5FJ4 - chains A and D of the 4 polymer chains in the assembly; structure by X-ray diffraction, 2.95 A resolution.

[Chain A]
Name: U1 small nuclear ribonucleoprotein A
From: Homo sapiens
Notes: fragment: rrm 1 domain
UniProtKB: P09012 (SNRPA_HUMAN); residues 1-102 here = UniProt positions 1-102
Chain sequence (102 residues; numbered 1 to 102; the number before each row is that of its first residue):
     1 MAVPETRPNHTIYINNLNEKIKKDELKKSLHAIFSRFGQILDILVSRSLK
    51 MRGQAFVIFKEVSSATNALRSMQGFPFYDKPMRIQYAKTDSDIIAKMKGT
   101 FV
Disordered / not traced: 1-5
Construct notes: conflict His-31 (Tyr in P09012), Arg-36 (Gln in P09012)
Curated features (UniProtKB/Swiss-Prot):
  - modified residue: Ala-2 (N-acetylalanine), Lys-60 (N6-acetyllysine)
  - mutagenesis: Thr-11 (T11V: Abolishes RNA binding), Tyr-13 (Y13F: Substantially reduces RNA binding), Asn-15 (N15V: Abolishes RNA binding), Asn-16 (N16V: Substantially reduces RNA binding), Arg-52 (R52Q: Abolishes RNA binding)

[Chain D]
Molecule: Hmkt-7
Notes: fragment: kink turn motif
Sequence (35 nucleotides; numbered 1 to 35; the number before each row is that of its first residue):
     1 GAGGGAGCGCCAUUGCACUCCGGUGCGAAGAACUC

[How chain A and chain D interact]
Pairs across the interface (44; chain A residue first):
  Tyr-13(A) with G15(D), hydrogen bond to the base; C16(D), stacking on the base
  Asn-15(A) with U14(D), base contact; G15(D), hydrogen bond to the base
  Asn-16(A) with U14(D), hydrogen bond to the base; G15(D), hydrogen bond to the base
  Glu-19(A) with U13(D), hydrogen bond to the base; G15(D), hydrogen bond to the base
  Lys-20(A) with G9(D), salt bridge to the phosphate; C10(D), salt bridge to the phosphate
  Leu-44(A) with A17(D), base contact; C18(D), base contact
  Ser-46(A) with C21(D), hydrogen bond to the phosphate
  Ser-48(A) with C21(D), phosphate contact; G22(D), phosphate contact
  Leu-49(A) with A12(D), base contact; G22(D), hydrogen bond to the phosphate
  Lys-50(A) with G15(D), hydrogen bond to the sugar
  Met-51(A) with G15(D), sugar contact; C16(D), sugar contact; A17(D), sugar contact
  Arg-52(A) with A12(D), hydrogen bond to the base; U13(D), base contact; G15(D), hydrogen bond to the base; G22(D), hydrogen bond to the base
  Gly-53(A) with G15(D), base contact
  Gln-54(A) with G15(D), base contact; C16(D), sugar contact
  Phe-56(A) with C16(D), sugar contact; A17(D), stacking on the base
  Lys-80(A) with U14(D), hydrogen bond to the base
  Arg-83(A) with U14(D), base contact
  Gln-85(A) with C16(D), base contact
  Tyr-86(A) with C16(D), hydrogen bond to the base
  Ala-87(A) with C16(D), base contact
  Lys-88(A) with C16(D), hydrogen bond to the base
  Thr-89(A) with A17(D), hydrogen bond to the base; C18(D), base contact
  Asp-90(A) with A17(D), base contact; C18(D), hydrogen bond to the base
  Ser-91(A) with A17(D), hydrogen bond to the base; C18(D), base contact
  Asp-92(A) with C18(D), hydrogen bond to the base; U19(D), phosphate contact
Interface residues without a listed pair, chain A (26 interface residues in all): Leu-17

[In short]
Chain A and chain D form an interface of 26 and 12 residues respectively, with 19 hydrogen bonds, 2 salt
bridges and 2 aromatic stacking contacts. Polar contacts include Tyr-13(A)/G15(D), Asn-15(A)/G15(D) and
Asn-16(A)/U14(D). Curated annotation (UniProt) lists 5 mutagenesis sites on chain A.
Here chain A is U1 small nuclear ribonucleoprotein A (Homo sapiens) and chain D is Hmkt-7. Entry 5FJ4
(Structure of the standard kink turn HmKt-7 as stem loop bound with U1A and L7Ae proteins) was determined by
X-ray diffraction.
